6FK3 - chains A and B; structure by X-ray diffraction, 2.30 A resolution.

Chain A (and B):
Molecule: Aldehyde dehydrogenase
Organism: Thermus thermophilus (strain HB27 / ATCC BAA-163 / DSM 7039)
Notes: EC 1.2.1.3; chain B of this document is another copy of the same molecule, construct and numbering; everything in this record applies to it too
UniProt: Q72KD3 (Q72KD3_THET2); residues 2-530 here = UniProt positions 2-530
Amino-acid sequence (536 residues; each row starts with the number of its first residue; numbers below 1 keep their minus sign (Met-5 is residue -5)):
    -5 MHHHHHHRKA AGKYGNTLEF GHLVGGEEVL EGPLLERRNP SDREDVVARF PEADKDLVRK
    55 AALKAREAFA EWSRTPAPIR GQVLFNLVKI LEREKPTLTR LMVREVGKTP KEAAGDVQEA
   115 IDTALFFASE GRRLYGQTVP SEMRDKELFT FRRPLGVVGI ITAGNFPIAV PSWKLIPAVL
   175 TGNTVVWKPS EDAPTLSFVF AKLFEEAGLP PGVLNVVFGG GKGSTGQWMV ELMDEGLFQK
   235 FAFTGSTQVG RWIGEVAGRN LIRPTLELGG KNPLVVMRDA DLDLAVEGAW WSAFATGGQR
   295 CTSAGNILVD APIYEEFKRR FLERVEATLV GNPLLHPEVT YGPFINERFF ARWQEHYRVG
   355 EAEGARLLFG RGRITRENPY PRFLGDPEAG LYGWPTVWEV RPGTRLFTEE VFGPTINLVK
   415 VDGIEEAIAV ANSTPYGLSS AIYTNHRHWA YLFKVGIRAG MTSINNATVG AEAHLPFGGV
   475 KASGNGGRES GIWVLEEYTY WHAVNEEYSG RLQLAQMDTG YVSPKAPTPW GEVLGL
Not modelled in the structure: -5 to 0
Differences from the reference sequence: initiating methionine (-5); expression tag (-4 to 1)
Small-molecule neighbours: propanoic acid (PPI): Glu113, Phe160, Trp167, Arg294, Thr296, Val463, Gly464, Ala465, Phe471
From the paper describing this entry:
  - binding site for propanoic acid: Arg294, Thr296, Thr462, Gly464, Ala465
  - catalytic residues: Lys182, Cys295 (citing earlier work)

How chain A and chain B interact:
Contacting residue pairs - 158 pairs, chain A then chain B:
  Lys105(A) with Leu508(B); Met511(B)
  Gly109(A) with Gln510(B); Met511(B)
  Gln112(A) with Gln510(B); Tyr515(B)
  Glu113(A) with Gln510(B)
  Asp116(A) with Gln510(B); Tyr515(B), hydrogen bond
  Gln131(A) with Trp487(B), hydrogen bond
  Val133(A) with His468(B)
  Pro134(A) with His468(B), hydrogen bond (backbone-side chain)
  Ser135(A) with Glu466(B), hydrogen bond
  Glu136(A) with Glu466(B), hydrogen bond (backbone-side chain)
  Met137(A) with Glu466(B)
  Lys140(A) with Asn460(B); Glu466(B), salt bridge
  Leu142(A) with Glu466(B); His468(B); Leu469(B), hydrophobic
  Phe143(A) with Leu469(B)
  Thr144(A) with Leu469(B); Pro470(B); Trp487(B)
  Arg147(A) with Lys448(B)
  Leu149(A) with Arg452(B), hydrogen bond (backbone-side chain)
  Arg245(A) with Arg253(B), hydrogen bond (side chain-backbone); Asn254(B); Leu255(B)
  Gly248(A) with Gly252(B)
  Glu249(A) with Glu249(B); Gly252(B); Arg253(B), salt bridge
  Gly252(A) with Gly248(B); Glu249(B)
  Arg253(A) with Arg245(B), hydrogen bond (backbone-side chain); Glu249(B), salt bridge
  Leu255(A) with Leu262(B), hydrophobic; Lys475(B); Ala476(B), hydrophobic; Gly478(B); Asn479(B)
  Arg257(A) with Arg257(B); Pro258(B), hydrogen bond (side chain-backbone); Thr259(B); Asn479(B), hydrogen bond; Gly481(B); Glu491(B), salt bridge
  Pro258(A) with Arg257(B), hydrogen bond (backbone-side chain)
  Thr259(A) with Arg257(B)
  Leu260(A) with Leu255(B), hydrophobic
  Leu262(A) with Leu255(B), hydrophobic
  Leu278(A) with Gly504(B); Arg505(B); Leu506(B)
  Glu281(A) with Leu506(B)
  Trp285(A) with Leu506(B), hydrophobic; Leu508(B)
  Lys448(A) with Arg147(B); His496(B); Val498(B); Glu500(B), salt bridge
  Arg452(A) with Leu149(B), hydrogen bond (side chain-backbone)
  Ala453(A) with Tyr494(B); His496(B)
  Gly454(A) with Trp495(B); His496(B); Ala497(B), hydrogen bond (backbone-backbone)
  Met455(A) with His496(B); Ala497(B)
  Thr456(A) with His496(B), hydrogen bond; Ala497(B), hydrogen bond (backbone-backbone); Val498(B); Asn499(B), hydrogen bond (backbone-backbone)
  Ser457(A) with Asn499(B), hydrogen bond
  Ile458(A) with Asn499(B), hydrogen bond (backbone-backbone); Glu500(B); Glu501(B), hydrogen bond (backbone-backbone)
  Asn459(A) with Glu501(B)
  Asn460(A) with Lys140(B); Asn499(B), hydrogen bond; Glu501(B); Leu506(B)
  Gly464(A) with Ala509(B)
  Ala465(A) with Gln510(B), hydrogen bond (backbone-side chain)
  Glu466(A) with Ser135(B), hydrogen bond; Glu136(B), hydrogen bond (side chain-backbone); Met137(B); Lys140(B), salt bridge; Leu142(B); Gln510(B)
  Ala467(A) with Gln510(B)
  His468(A) with Val133(B); Pro134(B), hydrogen bond (side chain-backbone); Leu142(B)
  Leu469(A) with Leu142(B), hydrophobic; Phe143(B); Thr144(B)
  Pro470(A) with Thr144(B); Ala497(B)
  Val474(A) with Tyr494(B), hydrophobic
  Lys475(A) with Leu255(B)
  Ala476(A) with Leu255(B), hydrophobic
  Gly478(A) with Leu255(B)
  Asn479(A) with Leu255(B); Arg257(B), hydrogen bond
  Gly481(A) with Arg257(B)
  Arg482(A) with Tyr494(B); Trp495(B), hydrogen bond (side chain-backbone)
  Trp487(A) with Gln131(B), hydrogen bond; Thr144(B); Trp495(B)
  Glu491(A) with Arg257(B), salt bridge
  Tyr494(A) with Ala453(B); Val474(B), hydrophobic; Arg482(B)
  Trp495(A) with Gly454(B); Arg482(B), hydrogen bond (backbone-side chain); Trp487(B)
  His496(A) with Lys448(B); Ala453(B); Gly454(B); Met455(B); Thr456(B), hydrogen bond
  Ala497(A) with Gly454(B), hydrogen bond (backbone-backbone); Met455(B); Thr456(B), hydrogen bond (backbone-backbone); Pro470(B)
  Val498(A) with Lys448(B); Thr456(B)
  Asn499(A) with Thr456(B), hydrogen bond (backbone-backbone); Ser457(B), hydrogen bond; Ile458(B), hydrogen bond (backbone-backbone); Asn460(B), hydrogen bond
  Glu500(A) with Lys448(B), salt bridge; Ile458(B)
  Glu501(A) with Ile458(B), hydrogen bond (backbone-backbone); Asn459(B); Asn460(B)
  Gly504(A) with Leu278(B)
  Arg505(A) with Leu278(B)
  Leu506(A) with Leu278(B); Glu281(B); Trp285(B), hydrophobic; Asn460(B)
  Leu508(A) with Trp285(B)
  Ala509(A) with Gly464(B); Glu466(B)
  Gln510(A) with Gly109(B); Gln112(B); Glu113(B); Asp116(B); Ala465(B), hydrogen bond (side chain-backbone); Glu466(B); Ala467(B)
  Met511(A) with Lys105(B); Gly109(B)
  Tyr515(A) with Asp116(B), hydrogen bond
Interface residues without a listed pair, chain A (85 interface residues in all): Glu106, Phe145, Lys234, Thr241, Asn254, Ile256, Arg294, Val449, Ile451, Ala461, Gly480, Glu490
Interface residues without a listed pair, chain B (86 interface residues in all): Glu106, Phe145, Lys234, Thr241, Gly244, Ile256, Leu260, Arg294, Val449, Ile451, Ala461, Gly480, Glu490

Summary:
The interface between chain A and chain B involves 85 residues on one side and 86 on the other, with 38
hydrogen bonds and 8 salt bridges. Polar pairs include Lys140(A)-Glu466(B), Glu249(A)-Arg253(B) and
Arg257(A)-Glu491(B). From the paper: catalytic residues Lys182(A) and Cys295(A); a binding site for propanoic
acid at Arg294(A), Thr296(A) and Thr462(A) among others.
Chain A and chain B are both Aldehyde dehydrogenase (Thermus thermophilus (strain HB27 / ATCC BAA-163 / DSM
7039)); the structure, Structure and function of aldehyde dehydrogenase from Thermus thermophilus: An enzyme
with an evolutionarily-distinct C-terminal arm ..., was determined by X-ray diffraction, deposited together
with 6FKU and 6FKV.
